7WLV - chains A and B of the 3 polymer chains in the assembly; structure by X-ray diffraction, 3.00 A resolution.

# Chain A (and B)
Protein: Efflux pump membrane transporter
Organism: Burkholderia pseudomallei K96243
Notes: chain B of this document is another copy of the same molecule, construct and numbering; everything in this record applies to it too
UniProt: Q63NK6 (Q63NK6_BURPS); numbering as in UniProt (aligned over 1-1061)
Chain sequence (1067 residues; each row starts with the number of its first residue):
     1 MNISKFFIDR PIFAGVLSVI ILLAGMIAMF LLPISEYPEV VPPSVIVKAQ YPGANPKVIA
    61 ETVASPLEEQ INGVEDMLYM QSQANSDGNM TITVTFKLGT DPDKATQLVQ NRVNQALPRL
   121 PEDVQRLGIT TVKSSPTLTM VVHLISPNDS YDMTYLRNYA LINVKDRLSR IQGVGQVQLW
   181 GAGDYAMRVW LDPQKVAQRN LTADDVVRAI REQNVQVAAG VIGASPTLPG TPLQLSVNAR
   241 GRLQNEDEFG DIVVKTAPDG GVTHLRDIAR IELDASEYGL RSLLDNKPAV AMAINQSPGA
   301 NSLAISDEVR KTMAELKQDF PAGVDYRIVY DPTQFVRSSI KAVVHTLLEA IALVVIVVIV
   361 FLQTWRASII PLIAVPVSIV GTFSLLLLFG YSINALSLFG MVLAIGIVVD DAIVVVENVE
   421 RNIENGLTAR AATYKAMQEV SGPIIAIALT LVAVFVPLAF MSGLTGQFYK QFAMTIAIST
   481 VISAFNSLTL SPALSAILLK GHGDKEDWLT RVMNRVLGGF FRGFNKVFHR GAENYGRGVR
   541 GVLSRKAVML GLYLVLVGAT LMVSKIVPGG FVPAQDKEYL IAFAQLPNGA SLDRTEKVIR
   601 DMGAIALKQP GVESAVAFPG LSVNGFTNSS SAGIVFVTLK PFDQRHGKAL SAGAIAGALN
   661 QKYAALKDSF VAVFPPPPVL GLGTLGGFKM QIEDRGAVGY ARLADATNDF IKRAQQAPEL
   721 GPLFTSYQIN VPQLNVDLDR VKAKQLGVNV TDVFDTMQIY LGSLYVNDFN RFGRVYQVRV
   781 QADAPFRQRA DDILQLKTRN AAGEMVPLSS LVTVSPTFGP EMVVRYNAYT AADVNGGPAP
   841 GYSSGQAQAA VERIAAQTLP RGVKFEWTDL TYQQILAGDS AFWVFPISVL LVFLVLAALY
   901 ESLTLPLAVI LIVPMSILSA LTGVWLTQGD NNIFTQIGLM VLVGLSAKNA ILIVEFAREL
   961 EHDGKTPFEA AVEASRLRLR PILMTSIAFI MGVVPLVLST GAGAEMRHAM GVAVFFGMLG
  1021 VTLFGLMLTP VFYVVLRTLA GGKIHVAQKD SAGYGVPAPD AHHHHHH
Not modelled in the structure: 1043-1067
Construct notes: expression tag (1062-1067)

# Chain A / chain B interface
Contacting residue pairs (119; chain A residue first):
  R10(A) with A898(B); E901(B), salt bridge
  P11(A) with E901(B)
  I12(A) with A897(B); E901(B), hydrogen bond (backbone-side chain); S902(B); L903(B), hydrophobic
  F13(A) with A898(B), hydrophobic; E901(B)
  V16(A) with L894(B)
  V19(A) with L894(B), hydrophobic
  L23(A) with L891(B), hydrophobic
  I27(A) with I887(B), hydrophobic
  Q107(A) with Q107(B); N111(B), hydrogen bond
  Q110(A) with N111(B), hydrogen bond
  Q125(A) with P118(B)
  R126(A) with R119(B), hydrogen bond (backbone-side chain)
  L127(A) with R119(B), hydrogen bond (backbone-side chain)
  I129(A) with Q115(B)
  T130(A) with Q115(B)
  T131(A) with Q115(B)
  K133(A) with E75(B), salt bridge
  I162(A) with Y829(B), hydrogen bond (backbone-side chain)
  D166(A) with N72(B), hydrogen bond
  S169(A) with G73(B)
  R170(A) with N72(B), hydrogen bond; N827(B)
  Q172(A) with K97(B), hydrogen bond
  G175(A) with E75(B)
  E212(A) with K744(B), salt bridge; N749(B); V750(B)
  Q213(A) with R740(B), hydrogen bond (backbone-side chain); K744(B); V750(B)
  Q216(A) with Y51(B), hydrogen bond; V58(B); T62(B); P121(B)
  V217(A) with V58(B); F754(B), hydrophobic
  A218(A) with Y51(B), hydrophobic; P52(B); G53(B); A54(B); Q758(B)
  A219(A) with G53(B); M757(B); L761(B)
  G220(A) with G53(B), hydrogen bond (backbone-backbone); L761(B); G762(B)
  V221(A) with L761(B), hydrogen bond (backbone-backbone)
  I222(A) with L734(B), hydrophobic; L761(B), hydrophobic; R787(B); Q788(B); R789(B); A790(B)
  G223(A) with R787(B), hydrogen bond (backbone-backbone); Q788(B)
  A224(A) with R787(B), hydrogen bond (backbone-side chain)
  S225(A) with Y278(B); R281(B), hydrogen bond
  P226(A) with Y278(B); A784(B); R787(B), hydrogen bond (backbone-side chain)
  T227(A) with D593(B); Q788(B)
  L228(A) with A784(B), hydrophobic; P785(B)
  P229(A) with Q788(B)
  T231(A) with S591(B), hydrogen bond (backbone-side chain); Q788(B), hydrogen bond
  P232(A) with A590(B); S591(B), hydrogen bond (backbone-backbone); R594(B), hydrogen bond (backbone-side chain)
  L233(A) with G589(B); A590(B), hydrophobic; R594(B); P732(B), hydrophobic
  Q234(A) with S86(B); G589(B), hydrogen bond (backbone-backbone); S630(B)
  L235(A) with P732(B); L734(B), hydrophobic
  S236(A) with N55(B); Q733(B), hydrogen bond; L734(B), hydrogen bond (backbone-backbone)
  V237(A) with N55(B), hydrogen bond (backbone-side chain); L734(B); V736(B), hydrophobic
  N238(A) with N55(B), hydrogen bond; K57(B), hydrogen bond; Q733(B), hydrogen bond; L734(B), hydrogen bond (backbone-backbone); N735(B), hydrogen bond; V736(B), hydrogen bond (backbone-backbone); T817(B)
  A239(A) with V736(B)
  R240(A) with R740(B); F754(B)
  G241(A) with R740(B), hydrogen bond (backbone-side chain)
  R242(A) with T62(B)
  V253(A) with K744(B)
  S297(A) with E75(B), hydrogen bond
  Y765(A) with R119(B), hydrogen bond
  D768(A) with R119(B), salt bridge
  N770(A) with E61(B), hydrogen bond (side chain-backbone); T62(B)
  F772(A) with A697(B), hydrophobic
  G773(A) with S65(B), hydrogen bond (backbone-side chain); R825(B)
  R774(A) with E69(B), salt bridge
  V775(A) with E61(B); S65(B); P66(B); E69(B)
Interface residues without a listed pair, chain A (68 interface residues in all): I20, D103, N114, G128, V132, L243, T256, V262
Interface residues without a listed pair, chain B (77 interface residues in all): P56, M77, L78, L108, N114, W190, N588, L592, Q745, T751, I793, L890, R958

# Overview
68 residues of chain A face 77 of chain B across their interface; the contacts include 36 hydrogen bonds and 5
salt bridges. Among the polar pairs are R10(A)-E901(B), K133(A)-E75(B) and E212(A)-K744(B).
Chain A and chain B are both Efflux pump membrane transporter (Burkholderia pseudomallei K96243); the
structure, Crystal Structure of the Multidrug effulx transporter BpeF from Burkholderia pseudomallei, was
determined by X-ray diffraction together with 7WLS from the same study.
